1Y74 - chains A and B of the 4 polymer chains in the assembly; structure by solution NMR.

[Chain A]
Protein: lin 7 homolog b
From: Mus musculus
Notes: fragment: L27 domain
UniProt: O88951 (LIN7B_MOUSE); residues 17-73 here correspond to UniProt positions 8-64 (UniProt number = residue number - 9)
Sequence (57 residues; numbered 17 to 73; the number before each row is that of its first residue):
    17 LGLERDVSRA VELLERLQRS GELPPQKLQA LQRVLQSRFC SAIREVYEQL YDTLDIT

[Chain B]
Protein: Peripheral plasma membrane protein CASK
From: Mus musculus
Notes: EC 2.7.1.-; fragment: L27C domain
UniProt: O70589 (CSKP_MOUSE); residues 83-132 here correspond to UniProt positions 405-454 (UniProt number = residue number + 322)
Sequence (50 residues; each row starts with the number of its first residue):
    83 AVQRAKEVLE EISCYPENND AKELKRILTQ PHFMALLQTH DVVAHEVYSD

[Interface between chain A and chain B]
Contacting residue pairs (4; chain A residue first):
  Leu66(A) - Val125(B)
  Tyr67(A) - Val129(B)
  Leu70(A) - Val129(B)
  Leu70(A) - Tyr130(B)
Also at the interface, not in a pair above, chain A (4 interface residues in all): Tyr63
Also at the interface, not in a pair above, chain B (5 interface residues in all): Val124, Glu128

[Summary]
The interface between chain A and chain B involves 4 residues on one side and 5 on the other.
Here chain A is lin 7 homolog b and chain B is Peripheral plasma membrane protein CASK, both from Mus
musculus. Entry 1Y74 (Solution Structure of mLin-2/mLin-7 L27 Domain Complex) was determined by solution NMR
(same publication as 1Y76).
